Entry 7KF9 (electron microscopy, 4.40 A resolution (low resolution: residue-level contacts below are approximate; hydrogen-bond / salt-bridge calls are withheld)); this record covers chains D and F of the 12 polymer chains in the assembly.

Chain D (and F):
Molecule: Virion spike glycoprotein 2
From: Ebola virus
Notes: chain F of this document is another copy of the same molecule, construct and numbering; everything in this record applies to it too
UniProtKB: A0A0E3XK95 (A0A0E3XK95_9MONO); residues 461-629 here = UniProt positions 461-629
Amino-acid sequence (203 residues; each row starts with the number of its first residue):
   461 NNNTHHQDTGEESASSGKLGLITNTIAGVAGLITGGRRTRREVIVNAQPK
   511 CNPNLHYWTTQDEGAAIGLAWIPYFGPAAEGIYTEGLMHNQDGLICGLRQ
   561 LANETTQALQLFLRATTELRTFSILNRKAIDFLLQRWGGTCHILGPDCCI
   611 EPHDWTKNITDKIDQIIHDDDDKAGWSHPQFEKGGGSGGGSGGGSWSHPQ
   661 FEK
Not modelled in the structure: 461-502, 522-525, 599-663
Construct notes: expression tag (630-663)
Disulfides: Cys511-Cys556
Covalent attachments: N-acetylglucosamine (NAG) linked to Asn563

Chain D / chain F interface:
Residue-residue contacts (22):
  Thr520(D) with Ala575(F)
  Ile527(D) with Gln567(F)
  Ala530(D) with Arg574(F)
  Trp531(D) with Gln567(F); Gln570(F); Leu571(F); Arg574(F)
  Ile532(D) with Arg574(F)
  Pro533(D) with Gln570(F); Arg574(F)
  Pro537(D) with Arg574(F)
  Ile542(D) with Arg574(F)
  Arg580(D) with Leu579(F)
  Phe582(D) with Thr577(F); Glu578(F)
  Asn586(D) with Arg587(F)
  Ala589(D) with Ile590(F)
  Phe592(D) with Gly598(F)
  Leu593(D) with Leu593(F); Leu594(F); Trp597(F)
  Trp597(D) with Trp597(F)
Other interface residues (no listed pair), chain D (17 interface residues in all): Gly528, Ile590
Other interface residues (no listed pair), chain F (15 interface residues in all): Ala568

In short:
17 residues of chain D and 15 residues of chain F are in contact. N-acetylglucosamine is covalently linked to
Asn563(D).
Chain D and chain F are both Virion spike glycoprotein 2 (Ebola virus); the structure, Ebola virus GP (mucin
deleted, Makona strain) bound to antibody Fab EBOV-296 and EBOV-515, was determined by electron microscopy
(same publication as 7KEJ, 7KEW and 7KFG).
